Entry 1XKY (X-ray diffraction, 1.94 A resolution); this record covers chains B and C of the 4 polymer chains in the assembly.

Chain B (and C):
Protein: dihydrodipicolinate synthase
From: Bacillus anthracis
Notes: EC 4.2.1.52; chain C of this document is another copy of the same molecule, construct and numbering; everything in this record applies to it too
Reference sequence: Q81WN7 (Q81WN7_BACAN); residue numbers follow UniProt; this construct covers 1-292
Amino-acid sequence (301 residues; numbered -8 to 292; the number before each row is that of its first residue; numbers below 1 keep their minus sign (Gly-8 is residue -8)):
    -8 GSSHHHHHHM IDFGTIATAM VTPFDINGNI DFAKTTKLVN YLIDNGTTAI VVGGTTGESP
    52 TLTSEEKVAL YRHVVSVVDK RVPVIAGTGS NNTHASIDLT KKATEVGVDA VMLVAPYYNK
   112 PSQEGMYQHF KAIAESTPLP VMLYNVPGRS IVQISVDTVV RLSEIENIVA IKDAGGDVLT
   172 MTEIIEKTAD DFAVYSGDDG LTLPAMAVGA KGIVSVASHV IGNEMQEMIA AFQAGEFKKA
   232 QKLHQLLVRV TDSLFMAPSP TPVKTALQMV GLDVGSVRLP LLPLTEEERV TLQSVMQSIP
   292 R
Not modelled in the structure: -8 to 0
Differences from the reference sequence: cloning artifact (-8 to -6); expression tag (-5 to 0)

How chain B and chain C interact:
Pairs across the interface (36; chain B residue first):
  Val169(B) - Leu192(C)  hydrophobic
  Val169(B) - Pro195(C)  hydrophobic
  Leu170(B) - Gly191(C)
  Leu170(B) - Leu192(C)  hydrophobic
  Thr173(B) - His235(C)  hydrogen bond
  Thr173(B) - Gln236(C)
  Glu177(B) - Gln236(C)
  Glu177(B) - Arg240(C)  salt bridge
  Gly191(B) - Leu170(C)
  Leu192(B) - Val169(C)  hydrophobic
  Leu192(B) - Leu170(C)  hydrophobic
  Leu194(B) - Ala198(C)
  Pro195(B) - Val169(C)  hydrophobic
  Pro195(B) - Pro195(C)  hydrophobic
  Pro195(B) - Val199(C)
  Met197(B) - Gln232(C)
  Ala198(B) - Leu194(C)
  Ala198(B) - Ala198(C)  hydrophobic
  Ala198(B) - Gln232(C)  hydrogen bond (backbone-side chain)
  Val199(B) - Pro195(C)
  Val199(B) - Gln232(C)
  Val199(B) - His235(C)
  Gly200(B) - Gln232(C)
  Phe223(B) - Phe228(C)
  Gln224(B) - Phe228(C)
  Phe228(B) - Phe223(C)
  Phe228(B) - Gln224(C)
  Phe228(B) - Phe228(C)  hydrophobic
  Gln232(B) - Met197(C)
  Gln232(B) - Ala198(C)  hydrogen bond (side chain-backbone)
  Gln232(B) - Val199(C)
  Gln232(B) - Gly200(C)
  His235(B) - Thr173(C)  hydrogen bond
  His235(B) - Val199(C)
  Gln236(B) - Thr173(C)
  Gln236(B) - Glu177(C)
Other interface residues (no listed pair), chain B (22 interface residues in all): Ile176, Gly226, Val239, Arg240
Other interface residues (no listed pair), chain C (22 interface residues in all): Ile176, Gly226, Val239

Summary:
Chain B and chain C each contribute 22 residues to their interface; the contacts include 4 hydrogen bonds and
1 salt bridge. Polar contacts include Glu177(B)-Arg240(C), Thr173(B)-His235(C) and Ala198(B)-Gln232(C).
Chain B and chain C are both dihydrodipicolinate synthase (Bacillus anthracis); the structure, Crystal
Structure of Dihydrodipicolinate Synthase DapA-2 (BA3935) from Bacillus Anthracis at 1.94A Resolution, was
determined by X-ray diffraction, deposited together with 1XL9.
